3PV2 - chains B and D of the 4 polymer chains in the assembly; structure by X-ray diffraction, 2.15 A resolution.

# Chain B (and D)
Name: DegQ
Organism: Legionella fallonii
Notes: chain D of this document is another copy of the same molecule, construct and numbering; everything in this record applies to it too
Chain sequence (451 residues; numbered -11 to 439; the number before each row is that of its first residue; numbers below 1 keep their minus sign (Met-11 is residue -11)):
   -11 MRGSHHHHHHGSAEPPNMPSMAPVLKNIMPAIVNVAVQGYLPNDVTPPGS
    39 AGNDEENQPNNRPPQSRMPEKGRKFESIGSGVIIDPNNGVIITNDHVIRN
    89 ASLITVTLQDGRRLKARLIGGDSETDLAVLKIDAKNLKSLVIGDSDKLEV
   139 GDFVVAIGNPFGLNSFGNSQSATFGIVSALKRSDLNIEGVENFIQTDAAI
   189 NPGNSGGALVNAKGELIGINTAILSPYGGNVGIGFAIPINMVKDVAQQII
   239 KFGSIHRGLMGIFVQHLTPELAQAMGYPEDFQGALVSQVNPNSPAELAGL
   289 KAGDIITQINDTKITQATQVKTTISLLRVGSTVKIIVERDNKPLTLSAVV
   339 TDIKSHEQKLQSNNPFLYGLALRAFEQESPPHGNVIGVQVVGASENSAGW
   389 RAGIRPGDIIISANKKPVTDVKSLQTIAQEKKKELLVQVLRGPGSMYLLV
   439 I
Not modelled in the structure: -11 to 6, 31-60, 170-178, 213-218 (chain D: -11 to 5, 31-60, 152-156, 170-178, 212-218)
From the paper describing this entry:
  - catalytic residues: His84, Asp114, Ser193

# Chain B / chain D interface
Contacting residue pairs (38; chain B residue first):
  Pro7(B) with Phe141(D)
  Ser8(B) with Gly139(D); Asp140(D), hydrogen bond
  Met9(B) with Gly139(D), hydrogen bond (backbone-backbone)
  Ala10(B) with Glu137(D); Val138(D); Gly139(D); Asp140(D)
  Leu13(B) with Val138(D), hydrophobic; Gly139(D)
  Lys14(B) with Glu137(D)
  Asp98(B) with Pro257(D)
  Gly99(B) with Glu258(D)
  Arg100(B) with Glu258(D)
  Phe149(B) with Lys169(D)
  Asn152(B) with His254(D), hydrogen bond (backbone-side chain)
  Phe154(B) with His254(D); Leu255(D); Thr256(D); Pro257(D)
  Asn156(B) with Leu168(D); Lys169(D); Gln304(D)
  Gln158(B) with Ser166(D); Ala167(D)
  Ser159(B) with Ser166(D); Gln183(D)
  Ala160(B) with Val138(D), hydrophobic; Ile164(D); Ser166(D), hydrogen bond (backbone-side chain)
  Thr161(B) with Ile164(D); Asp185(D)
  Phe162(B) with Phe141(D), hydrophobic; Ile164(D), hydrophobic; Asp185(D), hydrogen bond (backbone-side chain)
  Asn189(B) with Gly220(D); Ile221(D)
  Pro190(B) with Ile221(D)
Interface residues without a listed pair, chain B (23 interface residues in all): Met17, Leu151, Ala187
Interface residues without a listed pair, chain D (23 interface residues in all): Phe162, Val165, Val219

# Overview
Chain B and chain D each contribute 23 residues to their interface, with 5 hydrogen bonds. Polar contacts
include Ser8(B)-Asp140(D), Asn152(B)-His254(D) and Ala160(B)-Ser166(D). The paper reports catalytic residues
His84(B), Asp114(B) and Ser193(B).
Chain B and chain D are both DegQ (Legionella fallonii); the structure, Structure of Legionella fallonii DegQ
(wt), was determined by X-ray diffraction (same publication as 3PV3, 3PV4 and 3PV5).
